Entry 5MB1 (X-ray diffraction, 1.65 A resolution); this record covers chains A and D of the 4 polymer chains in the assembly.

Chain A (and D):
Protein: Fucose-binding lectin PA-IIL
From: Pseudomonas aeruginosa (strain UCBPP-PA14)
Notes: chain D of this document is another copy of the same molecule, construct and numbering; everything in this record applies to it too
UniProtKB: A0A0H2ZE85 (A0A0H2ZE85_PSEAB); residues 1-114 here correspond to UniProt positions 2-115 (UniProt number = residue number + 1)
Chain sequence (114 residues; each row starts with the number of its first residue):
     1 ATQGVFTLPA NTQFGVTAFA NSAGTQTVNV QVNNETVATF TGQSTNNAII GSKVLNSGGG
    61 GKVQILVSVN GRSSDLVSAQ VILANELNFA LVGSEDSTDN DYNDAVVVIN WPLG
Bound ions: Ca2+ site 1: N21, D101, N103, D104 (together with beta-L-fucopyranose) (shared with 1 residue of chain B); Ca2+ site 2: E95, D99, D101, D104 (together with beta-L-fucopyranose); Ca2+ site 3: G114 (together with beta-L-fucopyranose) (shared with 4 residues of chain B)
Residues lining bound ligands: N,2,4,6-tetramethylbenzenesulfonamide / beta-L-fucopyranose: N21, S22, A23, G24, T45, V69, R72, E95, D96, S97, D99, D101, N103, D104
Reported in the primary citation:
  - binding site for N,2,4,6-tetramethylbenzenesulfonamide: G24, V69, D96
  - binding site for beta-L-fucopyranose: A23, T45

How chain A and chain D interact:
Residue-residue contacts (13):
  V5(A) - N85(D)
  F6(A) - N85(D)
  T7(A) - N85(D)  hydrogen bond
  A79(A) - I82(D)
  Q80(A) - Q80(D)
  Q80(A) - V81(D)
  Q80(A) - I82(D)  hydrogen bond (backbone-backbone)
  V81(A) - Q80(D)
  I82(A) - A79(D)
  I82(A) - Q80(D)  hydrogen bond (backbone-backbone)
  N85(A) - V5(D)
  N85(A) - F6(D)
  N85(A) - T7(D)  hydrogen bond
Other interface residues (no listed pair), chain A (13 interface residues in all): A1, T2, Q3, L83, A84
Other interface residues (no listed pair), chain D (12 interface residues in all): T2, Q3, L83, A84

Summary:
13 residues of chain A face 12 of chain D across their interface; the contacts include 4 hydrogen bonds. Polar
pairs include T7(A)-N85(D) and Q80(A)-I82(D). Ligands of chain A: N,2,4,6-tetramethylbenzenesulfonamide /
beta-L-fucopyranose. From the paper: a binding site for N,2,4,6-tetramethylbenzenesulfonamide at G24(A),
V69(A) and D96(A); a binding site for beta-L-fucopyranose at A23(A) and T45(A).
Chain A and chain D are both Fucose-binding lectin PA-IIL (Pseudomonas aeruginosa (strain UCBPP-PA14)); the
structure, STRUCTURE OF THE LECB LECTIN FROM PSEUDOMONAS AERUGINOSA STRAIN PA14 IN COMPLEX WITH
2,4,6-Trimethylphenylsulfonamide-N-methyl-L-fucopyranoside, was determined by X-ray diffraction (same
publication as 5MAY).
